8BE4 - chains R and C000 of the 3 polymer chains in the assembly; structure by X-ray diffraction, 1.90 A resolution.

Chain R:
Molecule: Isoform 2B of GTPase KRas
Organism: Homo sapiens
Notes: EC 3.6.5.2
UniProt: P01116-2 (RASK_HUMAN); numbering as in UniProt (aligned over 1-169)
Chain sequence (190 residues; numbered -20 to 169; the number before each row is that of its first residue; numbers below 1 keep their minus sign (Met-20 is residue -20)):
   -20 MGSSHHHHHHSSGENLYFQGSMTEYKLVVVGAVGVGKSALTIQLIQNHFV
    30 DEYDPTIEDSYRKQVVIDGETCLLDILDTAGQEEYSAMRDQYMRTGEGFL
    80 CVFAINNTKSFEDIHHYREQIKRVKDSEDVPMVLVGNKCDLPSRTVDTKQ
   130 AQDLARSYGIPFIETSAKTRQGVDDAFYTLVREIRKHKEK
Not modelled in the structure: -20 to 0, 118-120, 169
Differences from the reference sequence: initiating methionine (-20); expression tag (-19 to 0); engineered mutation Val12 (Gly in P01116-2)

Chain C000:
Molecule: Nanobody14
Organism: Lama glama
Notes: antibody fragment or engineered binder
Chain sequence (128 residues; row label = number of the first residue in the row):
     1 QVQLVESGGGLVQAGGSLRLSCAASRSSFTINRMGWYRQAPGKQRELVAD
    51 ITSGGNRNYADSVKGRFTIARDNAKNTAYLQMNSLKPEDTAVYYCNAKIH
   101 PWSVADLWGQGTQVTVSSHHHHHHEPEA
Not modelled in the structure: 120-128
Disulfides: Cys22-Cys95

Interface between chain R and chain C000:
Pairs across the interface (8; chain R residue first):
  Lys5(R) - Ser28(C000)
  Arg73(R) - Phe29(C000)
  Thr74(R) - Ser28(C000)
  Gly75(R) - Ser28(C000)
  Glu76(R) - Ser28(C000)
  Lys104(R) - Ser28(C000)
  Lys104(R) - Phe29(C000)
  Lys167(R) - Lys75(C000)  hydrogen bond (backbone-side chain)
Other interface residues (no listed pair), chain R (8 interface residues in all): His166
Other interface residues (no listed pair), chain C000 (5 interface residues in all): Ser27, Ala74

Summary:
8 residues of chain R and 5 residues of chain C000 are in contact; the contacts include 1 hydrogen bond. The
hydrogen-bonded pair is Lys167(R)-Lys75(C000).
Chain R is Isoform 2B of GTPase KRas (Homo sapiens) and chain C000 is Nanobody14 (Lama glama); the structure,
Crystal structure of SOS1-KRasG12V-Nanobody14, was determined by X-ray diffraction, deposited together with
8BE2, 8BE3 and 8BE5.
